Entry 3MU6 (X-ray diffraction, 2.43 A resolution); this record covers chains A and B of the 4 polymer chains in the assembly.

# Chain A (and B)
Molecule: Myocyte-specific enhancer factor 2A
Organism: Homo sapiens
Notes: chain B of this document is another copy of the same molecule, construct and numbering; everything in this record applies to it too
UniProt: Q02078 (MEF2A_HUMAN); numbering as in UniProt (aligned over 2-72)
Amino-acid sequence (71 residues; row label = number of the first residue in the row):
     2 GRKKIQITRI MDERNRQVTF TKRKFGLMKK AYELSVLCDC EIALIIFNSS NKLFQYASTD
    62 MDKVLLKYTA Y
Construct notes: engineered mutation Ala71 (Glu in Q02078)
UniProt features mapped onto this chain:
  - modified residue: Ser59 (Phosphoserine)
Residues lining bound ligands: BXL ((3E)-N~8~-(2-aminophenyl)-N~1~-phenyloct-3-enediamide): Gln56, Asp61, Met62, Asp63, Leu66, Leu67, Thr70
Reported in the primary citation:
  - binding site for BXL: Gln56, Asp61, Asp63, Leu66, Leu67, Thr70
  - mutagenesis - L67A, L67D: decreased binding to HDAC4

# Chain A / chain B interface
Pairs across the interface (88):
  Ile6(A) - Leu38(B)  hydrophobic
  Gln7(A) - Leu38(B)
  Ile8(A) - Glu34(B)
  Ile8(A) - Val37(B)
  Thr9(A) - Val37(B)
  Thr9(A) - Leu38(B)
  Arg10(A) - Val37(B)  hydrogen bond (backbone-backbone)
  Arg10(A) - Leu38(B)
  Arg10(A) - Asp40(B)  salt bridge
  Ile11(A) - Leu38(B)  hydrogen bond (backbone-backbone)
  Arg17(A) - Cys39(B)
  Thr20(A) - Cys39(B)
  Phe21(A) - Cys39(B)  hydrophobic
  Arg24(A) - Glu34(B)  salt bridge
  Arg24(A) - Leu35(B)
  Arg24(A) - Leu38(B)
  Leu28(A) - Leu28(B)  hydrophobic
  Leu28(A) - Ala32(B)
  Lys31(A) - Lys31(B)
  Ala32(A) - Leu28(B)
  Glu34(A) - Ile8(B)
  Glu34(A) - Arg24(B)  salt bridge
  Leu35(A) - Arg24(B)
  Val37(A) - Ile8(B)
  Val37(A) - Thr9(B)
  Val37(A) - Arg10(B)  hydrogen bond (backbone-backbone)
  Leu38(A) - Ile6(B)  hydrophobic
  Leu38(A) - Gln7(B)
  Leu38(A) - Thr9(B)
  Leu38(A) - Arg10(B)
  Leu38(A) - Ile11(B)  hydrogen bond (backbone-backbone)
  Leu38(A) - Arg24(B)
  Cys39(A) - Arg17(B)
  Cys39(A) - Thr20(B)
  Cys39(A) - Phe21(B)
  Cys39(A) - Ser50(B)
  Asp40(A) - Arg10(B)  salt bridge
  Asp40(A) - Ser50(B)
  Cys41(A) - Phe48(B)
  Cys41(A) - Asn49(B)
  Glu42(A) - Ile46(B)
  Glu42(A) - Ile47(B)
  Glu42(A) - Phe48(B)  hydrogen bond (backbone-backbone)
  Ile43(A) - Leu45(B)  hydrophobic
  Ile43(A) - Ile46(B)
  Ile43(A) - Ile47(B)  hydrophobic
  Ala44(A) - Ala44(B)
  Ala44(A) - Leu45(B)
  Ala44(A) - Ile46(B)  hydrogen bond (backbone-backbone)
  Leu45(A) - Ile43(B)  hydrophobic
  Leu45(A) - Ala44(B)
  Ile46(A) - Glu42(B)
  Ile46(A) - Ile43(B)
  Ile46(A) - Ala44(B)  hydrogen bond (backbone-backbone)
  Ile46(A) - Leu66(B)  hydrophobic
  Ile46(A) - Tyr69(B)  hydrophobic
  Ile47(A) - Glu42(B)
  Ile47(A) - Ile43(B)  hydrophobic
  Phe48(A) - Cys41(B)
  Phe48(A) - Glu42(B)  hydrogen bond (backbone-backbone)
  Phe48(A) - Val65(B)  hydrophobic
  Phe48(A) - Tyr69(B)  hydrophobic
  Phe48(A) - Tyr72(B)  hydrophobic
  Asn49(A) - Cys41(B)
  Ser50(A) - Cys39(B)
  Ser50(A) - Asp40(B)
  Asn52(A) - Lys68(B)
  Asn52(A) - Tyr72(B)
  Lys53(A) - Tyr72(B)
  Leu54(A) - Tyr69(B)  hydrophobic
  Leu54(A) - Tyr72(B)  hydrogen bond (backbone-side chain)
  Gln56(A) - Tyr69(B)  hydrogen bond
  Met62(A) - Tyr69(B)
  Val65(A) - Phe48(B)
  Leu66(A) - Leu66(B)  hydrophobic
  Leu66(A) - Tyr69(B)  hydrophobic
  Lys68(A) - Phe48(B)
  Lys68(A) - Asn52(B)
  Tyr69(A) - Ile46(B)  hydrophobic
  Tyr69(A) - Phe48(B)
  Tyr69(A) - Leu54(B)  hydrophobic
  Tyr69(A) - Gln56(B)  hydrogen bond
  Tyr69(A) - Met62(B)
  Tyr69(A) - Leu66(B)  hydrophobic
  Tyr72(A) - Phe48(B)  hydrophobic
  Tyr72(A) - Asn52(B)
  Tyr72(A) - Lys53(B)
  Tyr72(A) - Leu54(B)  hydrogen bond (side chain-backbone)
Also at the interface, not in a pair above, chain A (41 interface residues in all): Lys25, Tyr33
Also at the interface, not in a pair above, chain B (42 interface residues in all): Lys25, Tyr33, Asp63

# In short
Chain A and chain B form an interface of 41 and 42 residues respectively; the contacts include 12 hydrogen
bonds and 4 salt bridges. Polar contacts include Arg10(A)-Asp40(B), Arg24(A)-Glu34(B) and Leu54(A)-Tyr72(B).
The paper reports a binding site for BXL at Gln56(A), Asp61(A) and Asp63(A) among others; L67A and L67D of
chain A reduce binding to HDAC4.
Both chains are Myocyte-specific enhancer factor 2A (Homo sapiens). Entry 3MU6 (Inhibiting the Binding of
Class IIa Histone Deacetylases to Myocyte Enhancer Factor-2 by Small Molecules) was determined by X-ray
diffraction.
